8B8R - chains A and B of the 5 polymer chains in the assembly; structure by electron microscopy, 3.10 A resolution.

# Chain A
Name: VP1
Source organism: Echovirus E11
Sequence (292 residues; each row starts with the number of its first residue):
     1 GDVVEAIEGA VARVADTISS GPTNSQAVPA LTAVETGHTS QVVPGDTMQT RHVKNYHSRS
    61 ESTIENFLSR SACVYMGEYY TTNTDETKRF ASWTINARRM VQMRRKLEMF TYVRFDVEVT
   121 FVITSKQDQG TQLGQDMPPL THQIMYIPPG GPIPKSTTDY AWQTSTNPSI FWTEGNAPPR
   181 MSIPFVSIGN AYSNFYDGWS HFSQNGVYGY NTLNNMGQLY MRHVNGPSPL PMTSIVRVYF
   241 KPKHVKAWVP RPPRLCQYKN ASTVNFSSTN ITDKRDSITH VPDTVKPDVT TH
Not modelled in the structure: 288-292
Small-molecule neighbours: sphingosine (SPH): I95, N96, A97, L107, V113, F115, V117, E118, V119, T120, F121, V122, I144, Y146, T164, S165, T166, N167, P168, S169, I170, A177, P178, P179, R180, M181, I183, V186, Y192, N194, Y210, M216, L219, V238, Y239, F240, K241

# Chain B
Name: VP2
Source organism: Echovirus E11
Sequence (262 residues; row label = number of the first residue in the row):
     1 SPSAEECGYS DRVRSITLGN STITTQECAN VVVAYGRWPE YLSDKEATAE DQPTQPDVAT
    61 CRFYTLESVT WEKDSPGWWW KFPDALKDMG LFGQNMYYHY LGRAGYTIHV QCNASKFHQG
   121 CLLVVCVPEA EMGCSDVGGT VNEHAISEGE IAKKFSATAT NGAHTVQSIV TNAGMGVGVG
   181 NLTIYPHQWV NLRTNNSATI VMPYINSVPM DNMFRHHNFT LMIIPFVSLD YSSDASTYVP
   241 ITVTVAPMCA EYNGLRLATS LQ
Not modelled in the structure: 1-9, 262
From the paper describing this entry:
  - specificity-determining residues: G162

# Interface between chain A and chain B
Pairs across the interface (94; chain A residue first):
  V34(A) - W189(B)
  E35(A) - A29(B)
  E35(A) - Q188(B)
  E35(A) - W189(B)  hydrogen bond (backbone-backbone)
  E35(A) - N191(B)  hydrogen bond
  E35(A) - N195(B)
  T36(A) - A29(B)
  T36(A) - V32(B)
  T36(A) - Q188(B)  hydrogen bond (backbone-side chain)
  G37(A) - H187(B)
  T111(A) - E129(B)
  Y112(A) - E129(B)  hydrogen bond
  Y112(A) - I205(B)  hydrophobic
  Y112(A) - N206(B)
  Y112(A) - S207(B)
  G189(A) - S207(B)
  N190(A) - S207(B)  hydrogen bond (backbone-backbone)
  N190(A) - P209(B)
  A191(A) - S207(B)
  S193(A) - S207(B)  hydrogen bond
  F195(A) - E129(B)
  F195(A) - E131(B)
  Y196(A) - E129(B)
  Y196(A) - E131(B)  hydrogen bond (backbone-side chain)
  Y196(A) - H216(B)
  D197(A) - K81(B)  salt bridge
  D197(A) - E129(B)  hydrogen bond (backbone-side chain)
  D197(A) - A130(B)
  D197(A) - E131(B)
  D197(A) - H216(B)
  D197(A) - H217(B)  hydrogen bond (backbone-backbone)
  D197(A) - T220(B)
  G198(A) - R215(B)
  W199(A) - V141(B)
  W199(A) - N142(B)
  W199(A) - E143(B)  hydrogen bond
  W199(A) - I146(B)  hydrophobic
  W199(A) - R215(B)  hydrogen bond (backbone-backbone)
  S200(A) - R215(B)  hydrogen bond (backbone-side chain)
  H201(A) - R215(B)
  F202(A) - Y100(B)  hydrophobic
  F202(A) - N212(B)
  F202(A) - R215(B)
  Q204(A) - E143(B)
  Q204(A) - F214(B)
  Q204(A) - L261(B)
  Y208(A) - E131(B)
  Y208(A) - M132(B)  hydrogen bond (side chain-backbone)
  Y208(A) - V141(B)  hydrophobic
  Y208(A) - I146(B)  hydrophobic
  G209(A) - E131(B)
  Y210(A) - E131(B)
  V249(A) - Y35(B)
  V249(A) - P128(B)  hydrophobic
  V249(A) - I205(B)  hydrophobic
  P250(A) - I184(B)
  P250(A) - Y185(B)
  R251(A) - P128(B)  hydrogen bond (side chain-backbone)
  R251(A) - E129(B)  hydrogen bond (side chain-backbone)
  R251(A) - M175(B)
  R251(A) - Y185(B)  hydrogen bond
  P252(A) - V177(B)
  P252(A) - N181(B)
  P252(A) - I184(B)
  P252(A) - Y185(B)
  P253(A) - V177(B)
  R254(A) - M175(B)
  R254(A) - G176(B)
  L255(A) - N172(B)
  L255(A) - G176(B)  hydrogen bond (backbone-backbone)
  L255(A) - V177(B)
  L255(A) - G178(B)
  C256(A) - N172(B)  hydrogen bond
  C256(A) - G176(B)  hydrogen bond (backbone-backbone)
  V264(A) - E131(B)
  V264(A) - M132(B)
  V264(A) - G133(B)
  N265(A) - G133(B)
  N265(A) - C134(B)  hydrogen bond (side chain-backbone)
  N265(A) - D136(B)  hydrogen bond (side chain-backbone)
  N265(A) - V137(B)  hydrogen bond (side chain-backbone)
  N265(A) - G139(B)  hydrogen bond (side chain-backbone)
  F266(A) - V137(B)
  F266(A) - Q167(B)
  F266(A) - N172(B)
  F266(A) - G174(B)
  F266(A) - M175(B)
  F266(A) - G176(B)
  S268(A) - A159(B)
  S268(A) - I169(B)
  S268(A) - N172(B)  hydrogen bond
  T269(A) - N172(B)  hydrogen bond (backbone-side chain)
  I271(A) - T171(B)
  I271(A) - V179(B)  hydrophobic
Other interface residues (no listed pair), chain A (40 interface residues in all): S203, K259, T263, S267
Other interface residues (no listed pair), chain B (57 interface residues in all): N30, K87, V127, G138, T140, L182, T194, V208

# In short
40 residues of chain A face 57 of chain B across their interface; the contacts include 25 hydrogen bonds and 1
salt bridge. Polar pairs include D197(A)-K81(B), E35(A)-N191(B) and T36(A)-Q188(B). Chain A binds sphingosine.
From the paper: the specificity determinant G162(B).
Here chain A is VP1 and chain B is VP2, both from Echovirus E11. Entry 8B8R (Complex of Echovirus 11 with its
attaching receptor decay-accelerating factor (CD55)) was determined by electron microscopy (same publication
as 8B9F).
